PDB entry 7EDI | electron microscopy, 3.30 A resolution | chains A and B of the 3 polymer chains in the assembly

[Chain A (and B)]
Name: Spike glycoprotein
Source organism: Severe acute respiratory syndrome coronavirus 2
Notes: chain B of this document is another copy of the same molecule, construct and numbering; everything in this record applies to it too
UniProt: P0DTC2 (SPIKE_SARS2); aligned to UniProt positions 16-1205 over residues 16-1205 (the alignment contains insertions or deletions, so no single offset holds)
Chain sequence (1286 residues; numbered -5 to 1280; the number before each row is that of its first residue; numbers below 1 keep their minus sign (Met-5 is residue -5)):
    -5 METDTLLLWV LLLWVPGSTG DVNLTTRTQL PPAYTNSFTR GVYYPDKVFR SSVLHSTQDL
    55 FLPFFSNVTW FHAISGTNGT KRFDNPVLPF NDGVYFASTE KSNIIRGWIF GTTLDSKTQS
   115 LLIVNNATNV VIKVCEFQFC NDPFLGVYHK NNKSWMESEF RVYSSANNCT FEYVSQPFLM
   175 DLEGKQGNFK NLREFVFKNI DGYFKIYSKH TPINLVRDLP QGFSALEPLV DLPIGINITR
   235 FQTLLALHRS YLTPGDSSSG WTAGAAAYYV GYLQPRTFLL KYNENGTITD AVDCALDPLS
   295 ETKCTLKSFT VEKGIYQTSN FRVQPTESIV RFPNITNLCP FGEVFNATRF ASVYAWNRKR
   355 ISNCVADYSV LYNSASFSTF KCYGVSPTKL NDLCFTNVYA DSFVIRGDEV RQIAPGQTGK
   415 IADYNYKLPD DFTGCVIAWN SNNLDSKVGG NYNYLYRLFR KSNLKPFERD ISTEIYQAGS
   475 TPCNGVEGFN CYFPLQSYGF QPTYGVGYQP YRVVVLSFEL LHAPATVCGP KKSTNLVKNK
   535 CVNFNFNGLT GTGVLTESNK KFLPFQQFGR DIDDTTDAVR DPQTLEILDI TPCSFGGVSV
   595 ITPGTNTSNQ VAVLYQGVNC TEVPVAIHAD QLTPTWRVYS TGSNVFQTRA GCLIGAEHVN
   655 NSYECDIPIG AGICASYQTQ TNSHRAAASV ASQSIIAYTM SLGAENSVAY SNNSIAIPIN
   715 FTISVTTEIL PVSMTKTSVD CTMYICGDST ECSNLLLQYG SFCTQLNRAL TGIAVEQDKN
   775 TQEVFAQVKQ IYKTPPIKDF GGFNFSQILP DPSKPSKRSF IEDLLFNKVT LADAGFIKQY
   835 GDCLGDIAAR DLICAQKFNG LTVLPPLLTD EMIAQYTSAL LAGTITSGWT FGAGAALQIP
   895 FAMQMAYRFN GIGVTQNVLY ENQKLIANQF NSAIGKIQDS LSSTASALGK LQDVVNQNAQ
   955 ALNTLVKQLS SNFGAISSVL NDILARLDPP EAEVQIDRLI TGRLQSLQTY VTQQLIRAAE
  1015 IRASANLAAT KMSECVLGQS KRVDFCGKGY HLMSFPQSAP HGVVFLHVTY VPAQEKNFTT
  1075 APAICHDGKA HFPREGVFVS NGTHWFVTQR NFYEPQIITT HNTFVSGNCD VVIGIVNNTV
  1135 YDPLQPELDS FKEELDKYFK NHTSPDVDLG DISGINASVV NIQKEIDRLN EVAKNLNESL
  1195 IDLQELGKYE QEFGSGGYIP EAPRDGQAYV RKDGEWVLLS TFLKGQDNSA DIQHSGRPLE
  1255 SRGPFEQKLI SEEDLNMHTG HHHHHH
Not modelled in the structure: -5 to 26, 67-78, 142-150, 174-183, 242-259, 619-635, 675-685, 825-841, 1145-1280 (chain B: -5 to 26, 67-78, 142-151, 174-183, 240-259, 619-635, 673-687, 825-841, 1144-1280)
Disulfide bonds: Cys129-Cys163, Cys288-Cys298, Cys333-Cys358, Cys376-Cys429, Cys388-Cys522, Cys477-Cys485, Cys614-Cys646, Cys659-Cys668, Cys735-Cys757, Cys740-Cys746, Cys1029-Cys1040, Cys1079-Cys1123
Covalent attachments: N-acetylglucosamine (NAG) linked to Asn61, Asn120, Asn162, Asn231, Asn279, Asn328, Asn600, Asn613, Asn706, Asn714, Asn798, Asn1071, Asn1095, Asn1131
Construct notes: initiating methionine (-5); expression tag (-4 to 15, 1206-1280); conflict Tyr498 (Asn501 in P0DTC2), Asp567 (Ala570 in P0DTC2), Gly611 (Asp614 in P0DTC2), His678 (Pro681 in P0DTC2), Ala680 (Arg683 in P0DTC2), Ala682 (Arg685 in P0DTC2), Ile713 (Thr716 in P0DTC2), Ala979 (Ser982 in P0DTC2), Pro983 (Lys986 in P0DTC2), Pro984 (Val987 in P0DTC2), His1115 (Asp1118 in P0DTC2)
Swiss-Prot annotation at these positions:
  - glycosylation (N-linked (GlcNAc...) asparagine): Asn17 (complex), Asn61 (hybrid), Asn331 (complex), Asn603 (hybrid)

[How chain A and chain B interact]
Pairs across the interface (109):
  Asn314(A) - Asp734(B)  hydrogen bond
  Arg316(A) - Met737(B)
  Gln318(A) - Asp742(B)
  Asn357(A) - Phe165(B)
  Pro518(A) - Tyr197(B)
  Lys554(A) - Phe43(B)
  Phe556(A) - Phe43(B)  hydrophobic
  Leu557(A) - Asn279(B)
  Phe559(A) - Tyr38(B)  hydrophobic
  Phe559(A) - Lys41(B)
  Phe559(A) - Glu221(B)
  Phe559(A) - Pro222(B)  hydrophobic
  Gln560(A) - Lys41(B)
  Gln560(A) - Val42(B)
  Gln560(A) - Phe43(B)
  Gln560(A) - Gly280(B)
  Gln561(A) - Lys41(B)  hydrogen bond (backbone-backbone)
  Phe562(A) - Val42(B)
  Phe562(A) - Phe43(B)  hydrogen bond (backbone-backbone)
  Gly563(A) - Phe43(B)
  Arg564(A) - Val42(B)
  Arg564(A) - Phe43(B)  hydrogen bond (backbone-backbone)
  Asp567(A) - Lys851(B)  salt bridge
  Asp567(A) - Asn957(B)
  Asp567(A) - Val960(B)
  Asp568(A) - Arg44(B)  salt bridge
  Asp568(A) - Lys961(B)  salt bridge
  Thr570(A) - Phe852(B)
  Cys587(A) - Gln850(B)
  Phe589(A) - Gln850(B)
  Phe589(A) - Phe852(B)
  Phe589(A) - Gly854(B)
  Phe589(A) - Thr856(B)
  Gln610(A) - Leu858(B)
  Gly611(A) - Leu846(B)
  Gly611(A) - Ile847(B)
  Asn613(A) - Ile847(B)
  Arg643(A) - Ala843(B)  hydrogen bond (side chain-backbone)
  Arg643(A) - Arg844(B)  hydrogen bond (side chain-backbone)
  Arg643(A) - Leu846(B)
  Ala644(A) - Pro859(B)  hydrophobic
  Pro662(A) - Leu861(B)  hydrophobic
  Ala665(A) - Pro860(B)  hydrogen bond (backbone-backbone)
  Ala665(A) - Leu861(B)
  Gly666(A) - Leu861(B)  hydrogen bond (backbone-backbone)
  Met694(A) - Leu861(B)  hydrophobic
  Met694(A) - Met866(B)  hydrophobic
  Leu696(A) - Ile785(B)  hydrophobic
  Leu696(A) - Met866(B)  hydrophobic
  Leu696(A) - Gln869(B)
  Leu696(A) - Tyr870(B)
  Ala698(A) - Gln784(B)
  Ala698(A) - Ile785(B)  hydrogen bond (backbone-backbone)
  Glu699(A) - Ile785(B)
  Glu699(A) - Lys787(B)  salt bridge
  Asn700(A) - Gln784(B)  hydrogen bond
  Asn700(A) - Ile785(B)  hydrogen bond (backbone-backbone)
  Asn700(A) - Tyr786(B)
  Asn700(A) - Lys787(B)  hydrogen bond (backbone-backbone)
  Val702(A) - Thr880(B)
  Ala703(A) - Gln892(B)
  Tyr704(A) - Pro789(B)  hydrophobic
  Tyr704(A) - Asp793(B)  hydrogen bond (side chain-backbone)
  Tyr704(A) - Phe794(B)  hydrophobic
  Tyr704(A) - Thr880(B)
  Tyr704(A) - Ile893(B)
  Tyr704(A) - Pro894(B)  hydrophobic
  Tyr704(A) - Phe895(B)
  Asn706(A) - Pro894(B)
  Ser708(A) - Gln892(B)  hydrogen bond
  Ser708(A) - Pro894(B)
  Ile709(A) - Gln892(B)
  Ala710(A) - Leu891(B)  hydrophobic
  Ala710(A) - Gln892(B)  hydrogen bond (backbone-backbone)
  Pro712(A) - Leu891(B)
  Gln954(A) - Arg762(B)  hydrogen bond
  Gln962(A) - Ser755(B)  hydrogen bond
  Gln962(A) - Phe756(B)
  Ser965(A) - Gly754(B)
  Asn966(A) - Gln752(B)
  Phe967(A) - Gln752(B)  hydrogen bond (backbone-backbone)
  Phe967(A) - Tyr753(B)
  Gly968(A) - Gln752(B)
  Pro984(A) - Gly410(B)
  Arg992(A) - Asp991(B)  salt bridge
  Thr1003(A) - Gln759(B)
  Ile1010(A) - Ile1010(B)  hydrophobic
  Arg1036(A) - Glu1028(B)  salt bridge
  Arg1036(A) - Arg1036(B)
  Val1037(A) - Glu1028(B)
  Asp1038(A) - Ser1027(B)
  Gly1043(A) - Ala887(B)
  Pro1066(A) - Ala887(B)
  Glu1069(A) - Leu891(B)
  Asn1071(A) - Gln892(B)  hydrogen bond
  Thr1074(A) - Met897(B)  hydrogen bond
  Pro1076(A) - Tyr914(B)  hydrophobic
  Phe1086(A) - Gln910(B)
  Phe1086(A) - Tyr914(B)  hydrophobic
  Pro1087(A) - Gln910(B)
  Gly1090(A) - Tyr901(B)
  Val1091(A) - Met897(B)  hydrophobic
  Val1091(A) - Tyr901(B)
  Arg1104(A) - Tyr901(B)
  Phe1118(A) - Thr909(B)
  Ser1120(A) - Asn911(B)  hydrogen bond
  Val1126(A) - Tyr914(B)
  Ile1127(A) - Gln917(B)
  Leu1138(A) - Leu1138(B)  hydrophobic
Also at the interface, not in a pair above, chain A (90 interface residues in all): Gln311, Thr544, Lys555, Asp565, Ile566, Pro586, Ser588, Val612, Gln641, Ile663, Gly664, Gly697, Ser701, Ser705, Thr958, Ser1000, Gln1007, Lys1042, Tyr1044, Val1065, Val1125
Also at the interface, not in a pair above, chain B (84 interface residues in all): Val47, Pro227, Thr765, Gln781, Lys783, Asn853, Leu855, Leu862, Glu915, Asn975, Gln1002, Leu1009, Thr1024, Leu1031, Gly1032, Glu1141

[Overview]
90 residues of chain A and 84 residues of chain B are in contact, with 21 hydrogen bonds and 6 salt bridges.
Polar contacts include Asp567(A)-Lys851(B), Asp568(A)-Arg44(B) and Asp568(A)-Lys961(B). Covalently linked
N-acetylglucosamine: at Asn61(A), Asn120(A), Asn162(A), Asn231(A), Asn279(A) and Asn328(A) and 8 more.
Both chains are Spike glycoprotein (Severe acute respiratory syndrome coronavirus 2). Entry 7EDI (Cryo-EM
structure of SARS-CoV-2 S-UK variant (B.1.1.7), two RBD-up conformation) was determined by electron microscopy
together with 7EDF, 7EDG, 7EDH, 7EDJ and 7EH5 from the same study.
